PDB entry 7VCU | electron microscopy, 3.15 A resolution | chains E and G of the 12 polymer chains in the assembly

== Chain E (and G) ==
Name: Transitional endoplasmic reticulum ATPase
Source organism: Homo sapiens
Notes: EC 3.6.4.6; chain G of this document is another copy of the same molecule, construct and numbering; everything in this record applies to it too
UniProtKB: P55072 (TERA_HUMAN); residue numbers follow UniProt; this construct covers 1-806
Chain sequence (812 residues; numbered 1 to 812; the number before each row is that of its first residue):
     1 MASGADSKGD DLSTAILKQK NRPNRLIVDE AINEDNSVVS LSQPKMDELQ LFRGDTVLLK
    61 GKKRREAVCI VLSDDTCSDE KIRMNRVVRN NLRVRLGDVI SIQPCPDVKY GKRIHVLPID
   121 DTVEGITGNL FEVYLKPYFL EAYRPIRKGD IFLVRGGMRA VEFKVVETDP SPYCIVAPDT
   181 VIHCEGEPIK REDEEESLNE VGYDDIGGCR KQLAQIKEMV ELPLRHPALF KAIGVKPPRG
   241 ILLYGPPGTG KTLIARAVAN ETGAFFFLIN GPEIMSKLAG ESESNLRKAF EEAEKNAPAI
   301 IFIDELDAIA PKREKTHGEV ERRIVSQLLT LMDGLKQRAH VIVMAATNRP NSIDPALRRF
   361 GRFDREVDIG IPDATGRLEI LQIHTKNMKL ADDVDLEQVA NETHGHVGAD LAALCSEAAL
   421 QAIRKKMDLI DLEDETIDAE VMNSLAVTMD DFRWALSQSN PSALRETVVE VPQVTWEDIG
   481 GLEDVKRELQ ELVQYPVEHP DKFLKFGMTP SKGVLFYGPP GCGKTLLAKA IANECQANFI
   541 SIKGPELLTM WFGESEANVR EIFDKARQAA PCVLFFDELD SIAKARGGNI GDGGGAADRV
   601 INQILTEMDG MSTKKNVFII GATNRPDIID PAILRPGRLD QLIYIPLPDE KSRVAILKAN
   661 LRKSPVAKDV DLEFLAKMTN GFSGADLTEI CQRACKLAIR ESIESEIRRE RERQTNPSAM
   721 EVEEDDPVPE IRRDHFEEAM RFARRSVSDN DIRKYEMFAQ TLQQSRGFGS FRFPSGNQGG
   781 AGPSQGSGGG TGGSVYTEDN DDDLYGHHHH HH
Not modelled in the structure: 1-20, 778-812
Construct notes: expression tag (807-812)
Bound ions: Mg2+: Asp-304 (together with ATP-gamma-S)
Small-molecule neighbours:
  - ADP (adenosine-5'-diphosphate): Asp-478, Ile-479, Gly-480, Pro-520, Gly-521, Cys-522, Gly-523, Lys-524, Thr-525, Leu-526, Asp-577, Ile-656, Ala-659, Asn-660, Gly-684, Ala-685, Thr-688
  - ATP-gamma-S (AGS; phosphothiophosphoric acid-adenylate ester): Asp-205, Ile-206, Gly-207, Pro-246, Pro-247, Gly-248, Thr-249, Gly-250, Lys-251, Thr-252, Leu-253, Asp-304, Asn-348, Ile-380, His-384, Gly-408, Ala-409
Curated features (UniProtKB/Swiss-Prot):
  - region: Thr-797 to Gly-806 (Interaction with UBXN6)
  - motif: Asp-802 to Gly-806 (PIM motif)
  - binding site (ATP): Pro-247 to Leu-253, Asn-348, His-384, Gly-521 to Leu-526
  - modified residue: Ala-2 (N-acetylalanine), Ser-3 (Phosphoserine), Ser-7 (Phosphoserine), Ser-13 (Phosphoserine), Ser-37 (Phosphoserine), Lys-315 (N6,N6,N6-trimethyllysine), Thr-436 (Phosphothreonine), Ser-462 (Phosphoserine), Lys-502 (N6-acetyllysine), Lys-505 (N6-acetyllysine), Lys-668 (N6-acetyllysine), Ser-702 (Phosphoserine), Lys-754 (N6-acetyllysine), Ser-770 (Phosphoserine), Ser-775 (Phosphoserine), Ser-787 (Phosphoserine), Tyr-805 (Phosphotyrosine)
  - cross-link (Glycyl lysine isopeptide (Lys-Gly)): Lys-8 (interchain with G-Cter in SUMO2), Lys-18 (interchain with G-Cter in SUMO2)
  - natural variant: Arg-95 (R95G: In IBMPFD1), Gly-97 (G97E: In CMT2Y), Ile-126 (I126F: In IBMPFD1; uncertain significance), Arg-155 (R155C: In IBMPFD1; R155H: In FTDALS6 and IBMPFD1; R155L: In IBMPFD1; R155P: In IBMPFD1; R155S: In IBMPFD1), Arg-159 (R159G: In FTDALS6; R159H: In IBMPFD1), Ala-160 (A160T: In IBMPFD1; uncertain significance), Glu-185 (E185K: In CMT2Y), Arg-191 (R191Q: In FTDALS6 and IBMPFD1), Leu-198 (L198W: In IBMPFD1), Ala-232 (A232E: In IBMPFD1), Ile-254 (I254F: In IBMPFD1; uncertain significance), Ile-369 (I369T: In IBMPFD1; uncertain significance), 2 further natural variant entries in UniProt
  - mutagenesis: Phe-52 to Asp-55 (Abolishes interaction with NPLOC4; when associated with A-110), Arg-53 (R53A: Minor effect on affinity for ATP and ADP), Arg-86 (R86A: Strongly increased affinity for ATP. Strongly reduced affinity for ADP), Tyr-110 (Y110A: Abolishes interaction with NPLOC4; when associated with 52-A--A-55), Arg-113 to His-115 (Severely reduced binding to DERL1), Phe-131 (F131R: Severely reduced binding to DERL1), Leu-140 (L140D: Severely reduced binding to DERL1), Asp-179 (D179R: No effect on binding to DERL1), His-183 (H183W: Severely reduced binding to DERL1), Lys-251 (K251Q: Impairs ERAD degradation of HMGCR and does not inhibit interaction with RHBDD1; when associated with Q-524), Glu-305 (E305Q: Defect in ubiquitin-dependent protein degradation by the proteasome; when associated with Q-578), Lys-312 (K312A: Does not affect methylation by VCPKMT), 8 further mutagenesis entries in UniProt
What the authors report for this chain:
  - mutagenesis - E578A: decreased catalytic activity
  - mutagenesis - E305A/E578A: abolished catalytic activity

== How chain E and chain G interact ==
Contacting residue pairs - 14 pairs, chain E then chain G:
  Glu-650(E) with Ser-770(G), hydrogen bond
  Asn-680(E) with Arg-766(G); Gly-767(G); Phe-768(G)
  Ile-752(E) with Arg-766(G)
  Glu-756(E) with Gln-760(G), hydrogen bond
  Met-757(E) with Met-757(G), hydrophobic
  Gln-760(E) with Glu-756(G), hydrogen bond; Gln-760(G)
  Arg-766(E) with Asn-680(G), hydrogen bond (backbone-side chain); Ile-752(G); Glu-756(G)
  Phe-768(E) with Asn-680(G)
  Ser-770(E) with Glu-650(G), hydrogen bond
Also at the interface, not in a pair above, chain E (12 interface residues in all): Arg-753, Thr-761, Gly-767
Also at the interface, not in a pair above, chain G (12 interface residues in all): Arg-753, Thr-761

== In short ==
The chain E/chain G interface involves 12 residues from each chain, with 5 hydrogen bonds. Among the polar
pairs are Glu-650(E)/Ser-770(G), Glu-756(E)/Gln-760(G) and Arg-766(E)/Asn-680(G). Bound to chain E:
ATP-gamma-S and ADP. From the paper: E578A of chain E reduces catalytic activity; E305A/E578A of chain E
abolish catalytic activity.
Chain E and chain G are both Transitional endoplasmic reticulum ATPase (Homo sapiens); the structure, Human
p97 double hexamer conformer I with D1-ATPgammaS and D2-ADP bound, was determined by electron microscopy (same
publication as 7VCS, 7VCT, 7VCV and 7VCX).
